8YQ9 - chains A and B; structure by X-ray diffraction, 2.40 A resolution.

[Chain A (and B)]
Protein: Bifunctional dihydrofolate reductase-thymidylate synthase
From: Plasmodium falciparum
Notes: engineered mutation(s): N51I, C59R, S108N, I164L; chain B of this document is another copy of the same molecule, construct and numbering; everything in this record applies to it too
UniProtKB: D9N170 (D9N170_PLAFA); numbering as in UniProt (aligned over 1-608)
Sequence (608 residues; numbered 1 to 608; the number before each row is that of its first residue):
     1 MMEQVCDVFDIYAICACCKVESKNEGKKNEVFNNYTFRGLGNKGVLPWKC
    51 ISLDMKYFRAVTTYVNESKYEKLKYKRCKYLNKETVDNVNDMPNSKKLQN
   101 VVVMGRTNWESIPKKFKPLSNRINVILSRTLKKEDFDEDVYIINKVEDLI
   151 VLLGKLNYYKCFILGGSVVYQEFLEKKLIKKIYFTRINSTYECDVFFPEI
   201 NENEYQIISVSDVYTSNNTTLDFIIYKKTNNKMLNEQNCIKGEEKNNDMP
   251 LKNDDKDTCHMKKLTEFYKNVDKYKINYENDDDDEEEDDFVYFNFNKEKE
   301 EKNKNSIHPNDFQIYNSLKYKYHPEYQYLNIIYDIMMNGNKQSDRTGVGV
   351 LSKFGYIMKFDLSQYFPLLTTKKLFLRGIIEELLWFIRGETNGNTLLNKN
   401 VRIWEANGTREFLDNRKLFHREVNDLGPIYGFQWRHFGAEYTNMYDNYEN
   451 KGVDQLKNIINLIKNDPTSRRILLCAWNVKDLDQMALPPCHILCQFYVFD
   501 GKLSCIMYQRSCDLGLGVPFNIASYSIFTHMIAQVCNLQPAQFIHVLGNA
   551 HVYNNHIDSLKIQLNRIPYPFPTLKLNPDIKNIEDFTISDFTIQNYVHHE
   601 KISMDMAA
Unresolved in the structure: 1-2, 23-28, 83-96, 230-283, 298-303, 606-608 (chain B: 1-3, 23-28, 84-96, 134-138, 230-282, 299-303, 606-608)
Residues lining bound ligands:
  - A1LZT (4-[4-[3-[2,4-bis(azanyl)-6-ethyl-pyrimidin-5-yl]oxypropoxy]phenyl]benzoic acid): Ile14, Cys15, Ala16, Leu46, Cys50, Asp54, Met55, Phe58, Asn108, Ser111, Ile112, Pro113, Phe116, Leu164, Tyr170, Thr185
  - NADPH (NDP; NADPH dihydro-nicotinamide-adenine-dinucleotide phosphate): Cys15, Ala16, Leu40, Gly41, Asn42, Gly44, Val45, Leu46, Trp48, Gly105, Arg106, Thr107, Asn108, Ser111, Leu127, Ser128, Arg129, Thr130, Leu131, Asn144, Lys145, Val146, Leu164, Gly165, Gly166, Ser167, Val168, Val169, Tyr170, Glu172, Val195
  - 2'-deoxyuridine 5'-monophosphate (UMP): Arg345, Tyr430, Cys490, His491, Gln509, Arg510, Ser511, Cys512, Asp513, Gly517, Asn521, His551, Tyr553

[How chain A and chain B interact]
Residue-residue contacts (164):
  Tyr12(A) with Glu285(B), hydrogen bond
  Leu53(A) with Phe295(B); Asn296(B)
  Lys56(A) with Phe295(B); Asn296(B), hydrogen bond
  Tyr57(A) with Phe293(B); Phe295(B), hydrophobic
  Ala60(A) with Phe295(B), hydrophobic
  Val61(A) with Tyr292(B), hydrophobic
  Tyr64(A) with Asp288(B)
  Lys69(A) with Asp284(B), hydrogen bond (side chain-backbone); Glu287(B), salt bridge; Asp288(B), salt bridge
  Tyr159(A) with Asp288(B), hydrogen bond
  Lys160(A) with Glu285(B), salt bridge; Asp288(B), salt bridge; Tyr292(B)
  Phe162(A) with Tyr292(B)
  Lys180(A) with Glu285(B)
  Lys181(A) with Glu285(B), salt bridge; Glu286(B), salt bridge; Asp289(B), salt bridge
  Tyr183(A) with Asp289(B), hydrogen bond; Tyr292(B)
  Ile208(A) with Glu286(B)
  Ser209(A) with Phe293(B)
  Val210(A) with Phe293(B)
  Ser211(A) with Phe293(B)
  Phe223(A) with Phe293(B); Phe295(B), hydrophobic
  Ile225(A) with Asp289(B); Phe293(B), hydrophobic
  Lys227(A) with Glu286(B), salt bridge
  Asp284(A) with Lys69(B), hydrogen bond (backbone-side chain)
  Glu285(A) with Tyr12(B), hydrogen bond; Lys160(B), salt bridge; Lys180(B), salt bridge; Lys181(B), salt bridge; Tyr183(B)
  Glu286(A) with Lys227(B), salt bridge; Lys319(B), salt bridge; Tyr320(B), hydrogen bond (backbone-side chain)
  Glu287(A) with Lys69(B), salt bridge
  Asp288(A) with Tyr64(B); Lys69(B), salt bridge; Tyr159(B), hydrogen bond; Lys160(B), salt bridge
  Asp289(A) with Lys181(B), salt bridge; Tyr183(B), hydrogen bond; Ile225(B)
  Phe290(A) with Tyr320(B); Tyr322(B)
  Tyr292(A) with Val61(B); Lys160(B), hydrogen bond; Phe162(B); Tyr183(B), hydrophobic
  Phe293(A) with Tyr57(B); Ser209(B); Val210(B); Ser211(B); Phe223(B); Ile225(B), hydrophobic; Tyr320(B), hydrophobic; Tyr322(B), hydrophobic
  Phe295(A) with Leu53(B); Lys56(B), hydrogen bond (backbone-side chain); Tyr57(B), hydrophobic; Phe223(B), hydrophobic
  Asn296(A) with Leu53(B); Lys56(B); Tyr214(B)
  Lys319(A) with Glu286(B)
  Tyr320(A) with Glu286(B), hydrogen bond (side chain-backbone); Phe290(B)
  Tyr322(A) with Phe290(B); Phe293(B), hydrophobic
  Asn340(A) with Tyr497(B), hydrogen bond; Phe499(B)
  Lys341(A) with Phe499(B)
  Gln342(A) with Tyr497(B); Val498(B); Phe499(B)
  Ser343(A) with Thr468(B), hydrogen bond (backbone-side chain)
  Asp344(A) with Arg470(B), salt bridge
  Arg345(A) with Arg471(B)
  Ser352(A) with Tyr497(B), hydrogen bond
  Phe354(A) with Lys359(B); Gln495(B); Phe496(B); Tyr497(B), hydrophobic; Ser504(B); Cys505(B); Ile506(B), hydrophobic; Ile544(B)
  Gly355(A) with Lys359(B), hydrogen bond (backbone-side chain); Ile506(B)
  Tyr356(A) with Ile357(B)
  Ile357(A) with Ile357(B), hydrophobic
  Lys359(A) with Phe354(B), hydrogen bond (side chain-backbone); Gly355(B), hydrogen bond (side chain-backbone)
  Phe437(A) with Asn478(B); Val479(B), hydrophobic; Lys480(B)
  Gly438(A) with Lys480(B), hydrogen bond (backbone-side chain)
  Gln455(A) with Val479(B)
  Thr468(A) with Ser343(B)
  Arg470(A) with Asp344(B), salt bridge; Arg510(B), hydrogen bond (backbone-side chain); Ser511(B); Asn549(B); His551(B); Tyr553(B), hydrogen bond
  Arg471(A) with Arg345(B); Arg416(B); Pro488(B); Arg510(B)
  Leu473(A) with Trp477(B), hydrophobic; Arg510(B)
  Cys475(A) with Trp477(B); Val479(B), hydrophobic
  Trp477(A) with Cys475(B)
  Asn478(A) with Phe437(B)
  Val479(A) with Phe437(B), hydrophobic; Val453(B), hydrophobic; Gln455(B)
  Lys480(A) with Phe437(B); Gly438(B)
  Pro488(A) with Arg471(B)
  Ile492(A) with Leu493(B), hydrophobic
  Leu493(A) with Ile492(B), hydrophobic; Leu493(B), hydrophobic; Tyr508(B), hydrophobic
  Gln495(A) with Phe354(B); Tyr508(B), hydrogen bond; Arg510(B), hydrogen bond (side chain-backbone); Gly548(B)
  Phe496(A) with Phe354(B)
  Tyr497(A) with Asn340(B), hydrogen bond; Gln342(B); Ser352(B), hydrogen bond; Phe354(B), hydrophobic; Asn549(B)
  Val498(A) with Gln342(B), hydrogen bond (backbone-side chain)
  Phe499(A) with Asn340(B); Lys341(B); Gln342(B)
  Ser504(A) with Phe354(B)
  Cys505(A) with Phe354(B)
  Ile506(A) with Phe354(B), hydrophobic; Tyr508(B); Gly548(B)
  Tyr508(A) with Gln495(B), hydrogen bond; Ile506(B)
  Arg510(A) with Arg470(B), hydrogen bond (side chain-backbone); Arg471(B); Gln495(B), hydrogen bond (backbone-side chain)
  Ser511(A) with Arg470(B)
  Ile544(A) with Phe354(B)
  Val546(A) with Val546(B), hydrophobic
  Gly548(A) with Ile506(B)
  Asn549(A) with Arg470(B); Tyr497(B)
  His551(A) with Arg470(B)
  Tyr553(A) with Arg470(B), hydrogen bond
Also at the interface, not in a pair above, chain A (87 interface residues in all): Asp10, Asn66, Tyr214, Val291, Val350, Lys353, Arg416, Val453
Also at the interface, not in a pair above, chain B (90 interface residues in all): Asp10, Ala60, Ile208, Asp283, Val291, Lys304, Val350, Lys353, Tyr356, Leu473, Leu487, Gln509

[Summary]
The interface between chain A and chain B involves 87 residues on one side and 90 on the other, with 31
hydrogen bonds and 19 salt bridges. Polar pairs include Lys69(A)-Glu287(B), Lys69(A)-Asp288(B) and
Lys160(A)-Glu285(B). Chain A binds NADPH, compound A1LZT and 2'-deoxyuridine 5'-monophosphate.
Both chains are Bifunctional dihydrofolate reductase-thymidylate synthase (Plasmodium falciparum). Entry 8YQ9
(Quadruple mutant (N51I+C59R+S108N+I164L) Plasmodium falciparum dihydrofolate reductase-thymidylate synthase
(PfDHFR-TS V1/S) complexed with FB6, NADPH and dUMP) was determined by X-ray diffraction together with 8YQ8
from the same study.
